4I8Y - chain A; structure by X-ray diffraction, 2.10 A resolution.

# Chain A
Molecule: 1-phosphatidylinositol phosphodiesterase
From: Staphylococcus aureus subsp. aureus
Notes: EC 4.6.1.13
UniProt: P45723 (PLC_STAAE); residues 1-302 here correspond to UniProt positions 11-312 (UniProt number = residue number + 10)
Amino-acid sequence (304 residues; numbered 1 to 304; the number before each row is that of its first residue):
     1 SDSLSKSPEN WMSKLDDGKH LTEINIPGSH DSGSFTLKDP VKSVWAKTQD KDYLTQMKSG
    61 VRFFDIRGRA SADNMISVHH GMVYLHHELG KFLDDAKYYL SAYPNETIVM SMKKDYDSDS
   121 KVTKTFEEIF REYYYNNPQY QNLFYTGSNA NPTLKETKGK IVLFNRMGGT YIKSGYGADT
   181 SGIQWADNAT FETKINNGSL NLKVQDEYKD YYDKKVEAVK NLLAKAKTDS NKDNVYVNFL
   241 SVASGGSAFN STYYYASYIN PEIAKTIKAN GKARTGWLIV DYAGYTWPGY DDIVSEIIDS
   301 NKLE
Unresolved in the structure: 1
Construct notes: engineered mutation Y254 (Asn264 in P45723), Y258 (His268 in P45723); expression tag (303-304)
Swiss-Prot annotation at these positions:
  - active site: H30 (Proton acceptor), H80 (Proton donor)
From the paper describing this entry:
  - conformationally variable residues (side-chain flip): Y212, Y255
  - mutagenesis - N254Y/H258Y (50-fold): increased binding to XPC = 0.8 vesicles
  - mutagenesis - N254Y/H258Y (Kd of 3.3 +/- 0.4 mm): increased binding to pure PC SUVs
  - mutagenesis - Y211A/N254Y/H258Y/Y290A: abolished binding to PG/PC (0.2 mm/0.8 mm) SUVs
  - mutagenesis - N254Y/H258Y (2.6 +/- 0.6 mm): increased binding to XPC = 0.5 SUVs

# Overview
From UniProt: active-site residues H30 and H80. The paper reports that N254Y/H258Y increase binding to XPC =
0.8 vesicles; conformational variability at Y212 and Y255.
Chain A is 1-phosphatidylinositol phosphodiesterase (Staphylococcus aureus subsp. aureus); the structure,
Structure of the unliganded N254Y/H258Y mutant of the phosphatidylinositol-specific phospholipase C from S.
aureus, was determined by X-ray diffraction, deposited together with 4I90, 4I9J, 4I9M and 4I9T.
